Entry 5CBS (X-ray diffraction, 1.80 A resolution); this record covers chains A and C.

# Chain A (and C)
Name: Glutamate receptor 2
From: Rattus norvegicus
Notes: chain C of this document is another copy of the same molecule, construct and numbering; everything in this record applies to it too
UniProt: P19491 (GRIA2_RAT); the construct has insertions or renumbered stretches relative to UniProt, so the offset changes along the chain: 0-114 = UniProt 413-527; 117-261 = UniProt 653-797
Chain sequence (264 residues; numbered -2 to 261; the number before each row is that of its first residue; numbers below 1 keep their minus sign (Gly-2 is residue -2)):
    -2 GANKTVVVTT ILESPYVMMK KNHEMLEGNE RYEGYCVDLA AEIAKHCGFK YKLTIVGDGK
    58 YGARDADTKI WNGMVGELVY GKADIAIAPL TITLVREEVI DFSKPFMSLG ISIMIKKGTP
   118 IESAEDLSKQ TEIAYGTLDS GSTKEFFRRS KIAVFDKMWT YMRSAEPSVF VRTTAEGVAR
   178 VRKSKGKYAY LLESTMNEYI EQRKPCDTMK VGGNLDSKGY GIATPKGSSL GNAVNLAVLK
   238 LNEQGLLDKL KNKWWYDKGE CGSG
Disordered / not traced: -2 to 0, 261 (chain C: -2, 260-261)
Disulfide bonds: Cys203-Cys258
Sequence notes: expression tag (-2 to -1); linker (115-116)
Small-molecule neighbours: E42 ((R)-2-amino-3-(3'-hydroxybiphenyl-3-yl)propanoic acid): Tyr58, Pro86, Leu87, Thr88, Thr90, Arg93, Leu106, Gly107, Ile108, Ser139, Thr140, Phe143, Glu190, Asp213, Lys215, Tyr217

# Interface between chain A and chain C
Pairs across the interface (36):
  Ile89(A) - Leu236(C)  hydrophobic
  Thr90(A) - Leu236(C)
  Thr90(A) - Glu240(C)
  Leu91(A) - Leu233(C)
  Leu91(A) - Lys237(C)
  Leu91(A) - Glu240(C)  hydrogen bond (backbone-side chain)
  Glu94(A) - Lys101(C)  salt bridge
  Glu94(A) - Asn232(C)  hydrogen bond
  Glu94(A) - Leu233(C)
  Glu94(A) - Leu236(C)
  Phe99(A) - Lys101(C)  hydrogen bond (backbone-side chain)
  Ser100(A) - Lys101(C)
  Lys101(A) - Glu94(C)  salt bridge
  Lys101(A) - Phe99(C)  hydrogen bond (side chain-backbone)
  Lys101(A) - Ser100(C)
  Lys101(A) - Lys101(C)
  Pro102(A) - Pro102(C)  hydrophobic
  Ser105(A) - Ser105(C)
  Ser105(A) - Ser214(C)
  Arg146(A) - Glu240(C)
  Arg146(A) - Gln241(C)
  Asp213(A) - Asp245(C)
  Ser214(A) - Asn239(C)  hydrogen bond (backbone-side chain)
  Lys215(A) - Asn239(C)
  Asn232(A) - Glu94(C)  hydrogen bond
  Leu233(A) - Leu91(C)
  Leu233(A) - Glu94(C)
  Leu236(A) - Ile89(C)  hydrophobic
  Leu236(A) - Thr90(C)
  Leu236(A) - Glu94(C)
  Asn239(A) - Ser214(C)  hydrogen bond (side chain-backbone)
  Asn239(A) - Lys215(C)
  Glu240(A) - Thr90(C)
  Glu240(A) - Leu91(C)  hydrogen bond (side chain-backbone)
  Glu240(A) - Arg146(C)
  Gln241(A) - Arg146(C)  hydrogen bond (backbone-side chain)
Interface residues without a listed pair, chain A (24 interface residues in all): Glu95, Leu212, Asn229, Lys237, Asp245
Interface residues without a listed pair, chain C (24 interface residues in all): Glu95, Leu212, Asp213, Lys223

# In short
The chain A/chain C interface involves 24 residues from each chain, with 9 hydrogen bonds and 2 salt bridges.
Polar contacts include Glu94(A)-Lys101(C), Leu91(A)-Glu240(C) and Glu94(A)-Asn232(C). Ligands of chain A:
compound E42.
Chain A and chain C are both Glutamate receptor 2 (Rattus norvegicus); the structure, Crystal structure of the
GluA2 ligand-binding domain (S1S2J) in complex with the antagonist
(R)-2-amino-3-(3'-hydroxybiphenyl-3-yl)propanoic acid at ..., was determined by X-ray diffraction (same
publication as 5CBR).
